4A6R - chains A and B; structure by X-ray diffraction, 1.35 A resolution.

[Chain A (and B)]
Protein: Omega transaminase
Organism: Chromobacterium violaceum
Notes: EC 2.6.1.18, 2.6.1.62; chain B of this document is another copy of the same molecule, construct and numbering; everything in this record applies to it too
Reference sequence: Q7NWG4 (Q7NWG4_CHRVO); residues 1-459 here = UniProt positions 1-459
Chain sequence (459 residues; row label = number of the first residue in the row):
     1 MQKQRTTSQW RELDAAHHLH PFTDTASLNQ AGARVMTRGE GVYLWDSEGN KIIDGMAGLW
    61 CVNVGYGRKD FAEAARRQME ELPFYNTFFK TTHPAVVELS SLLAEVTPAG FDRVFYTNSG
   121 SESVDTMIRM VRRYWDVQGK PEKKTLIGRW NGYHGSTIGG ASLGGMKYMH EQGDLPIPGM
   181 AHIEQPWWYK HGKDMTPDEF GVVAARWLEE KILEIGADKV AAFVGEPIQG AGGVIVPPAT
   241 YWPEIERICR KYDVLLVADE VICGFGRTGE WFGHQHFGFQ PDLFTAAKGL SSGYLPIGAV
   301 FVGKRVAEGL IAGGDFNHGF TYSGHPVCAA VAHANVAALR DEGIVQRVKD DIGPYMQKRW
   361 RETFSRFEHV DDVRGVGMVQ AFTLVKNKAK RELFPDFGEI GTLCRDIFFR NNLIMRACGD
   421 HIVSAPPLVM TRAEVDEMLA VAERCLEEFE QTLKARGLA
Unresolved in the structure: 1-33, 171-173 (chain B: 1-33, 171-174)
Small-molecule neighbours:
  - polyacrylic acid (TA8), molecule 1: Phe115, Tyr116, Thr117, Asn118, Glu122, Asp125, Thr126, Arg129
  - polyacrylic acid (TA8), molecule 2: Ser119, Gly120, Ser121, Tyr153, Gly155, Ser156, Thr157

[How chain A and chain B interact]
Residue-residue contacts (97; chain A residue first):
  Arg34(A) with Phe88(B); Phe89(B); Thr91(B), hydrogen bond (backbone-side chain)
  Val35(A) with Tyr85(B); Thr91(B)
  Met36(A) with Leu82(B); Phe84(B); Tyr85(B), hydrogen bond (backbone-side chain); Asn86(B); Phe89(B), hydrophobic
  Thr37(A) with Leu82(B)
  Arg38(A) with Leu82(B)
  Leu44(A) with Asn86(B)
  Asp46(A) with Phe89(B)
  Ile52(A) with Phe88(B), hydrophobic; Phe89(B), hydrophobic
  Asp54(A) with Asn86(B)
  Val62(A) with Phe84(B), hydrophobic
  Tyr66(A) with Phe84(B), hydrophobic
  Lys69(A) with Glu80(B)
  Phe71(A) with Met79(B)
  Ala72(A) with Arg76(B); Met79(B), hydrophobic; Glu80(B)
  Ala75(A) with Met79(B), hydrophobic
  Arg76(A) with Ala72(B); Arg76(B)
  Met79(A) with Phe71(B); Ala72(B), hydrophobic; Ala75(B), hydrophobic; Tyr294(B), hydrophobic
  Glu80(A) with Lys69(B); Ala72(B)
  Leu82(A) with Met36(B); Thr37(B); Arg38(B)
  Phe84(A) with Met36(B); Val62(B), hydrophobic; Tyr66(B), hydrophobic; Ser292(B); Gly293(B); Tyr294(B), hydrophobic
  Tyr85(A) with Val35(B); Met36(B), hydrogen bond (side chain-backbone)
  Asn86(A) with Leu44(B); Asp54(B); Ile414(B)
  Phe88(A) with Arg34(B); Ile52(B), hydrophobic; Phe409(B); Asn412(B); Ile414(B), hydrophobic
  Phe89(A) with Arg34(B); Met36(B), hydrophobic; Asp46(B); Ile52(B), hydrophobic
  Thr91(A) with Arg34(B), hydrogen bond (side chain-backbone); Val35(B)
  Asn118(A) with Asn118(B); Ser119(B); Pro296(B)
  Ser119(A) with Asn118(B); Glu122(B), hydrogen bond
  Glu122(A) with Ser119(B), hydrogen bond; Glu122(B)
  Asp125(A) with Thr157(B); Ile158(B), hydrogen bond (side chain-backbone)
  Ile128(A) with Ile158(B), hydrophobic
  Arg129(A) with Ser156(B), hydrogen bond (side chain-backbone); Thr157(B); Ile158(B)
  Ser156(A) with Arg129(B), hydrogen bond (backbone-side chain)
  Thr157(A) with Asp125(B)
  Ile158(A) with Asp125(B), hydrogen bond (backbone-side chain); Ile128(B), hydrophobic; Arg129(B)
  Pro178(A) with Pro178(B)
  Ser292(A) with Phe84(B)
  Gly293(A) with Phe84(B); His325(B), hydrogen bond (backbone-side chain)
  Tyr294(A) with Phe84(B), hydrophobic; His325(B), hydrogen bond (backbone-side chain)
  Leu295(A) with His325(B); Val327(B), hydrophobic
  Pro296(A) with Asn118(B); His325(B); Cys328(B)
  His325(A) with Gly293(B), hydrogen bond (side chain-backbone); Tyr294(B), hydrogen bond (side chain-backbone); Leu295(B); Pro296(B)
  Val327(A) with Leu295(B), hydrophobic
  Cys328(A) with Pro296(B)
  Phe409(A) with Phe88(B)
  Asn412(A) with Phe88(B)
  Ile414(A) with Asn86(B); Phe88(B), hydrophobic
Interface residues without a listed pair, chain A (53 interface residues in all): Gly58, Glu81, Pro83, Ser121, Gly159, Ile177, Val331
Interface residues without a listed pair, chain B (54 interface residues in all): Gly58, Glu81, Pro83, Lys90, Ser121, Gly159, Ile177, Val331

[In short]
Chain A and chain B form an interface of 53 and 54 residues respectively; the contacts include 14 hydrogen
bonds. Among the polar pairs are Arg34(A)-Thr91(B), Met36(A)-Tyr85(B) and Ser119(A)-Glu122(B). Chain A binds
polyacrylic acid.
Chain A and chain B are both Omega transaminase (Chromobacterium violaceum); the structure, Crystal structure
of the omega transaminase from Chromobacterium violaceum in the apo form, crystallised from polyacrylic ...,
was determined by X-ray diffraction, deposited together with 4A6T, 4A6U and 4A72.
